PDB entry 7CLV | solution NMR | chains B and C of the 3 polymer chains in the assembly

[Chain B]
Name: TIM23 isoform 1
Organism: Saccharomyces cerevisiae
Reference sequence: A0A6A5Q5E3 (A0A6A5Q5E3_YEASX); residues 1-222 here = UniProt positions 1-222
Sequence (222 residues; numbered 1 to 222; the number before each row is that of its first residue):
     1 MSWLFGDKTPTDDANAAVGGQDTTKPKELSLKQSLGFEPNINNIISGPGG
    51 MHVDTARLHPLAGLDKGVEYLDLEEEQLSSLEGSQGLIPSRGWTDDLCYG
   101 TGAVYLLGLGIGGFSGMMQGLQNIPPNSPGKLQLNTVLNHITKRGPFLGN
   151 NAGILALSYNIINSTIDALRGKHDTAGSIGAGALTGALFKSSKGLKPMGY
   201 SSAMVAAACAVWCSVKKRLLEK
Reported in the primary citation:
  - self-association interface (contacts with another copy of this molecule); pairs are residue here / residue on that copy: Asp174-Arg91

[Chain C]
Name: COX4 isoform 1
Organism: Saccharomyces cerevisiae
Reference sequence: A0A6A5PV33 (A0A6A5PV33_YEASX); residues 1-25 here = UniProt positions 1-25
Sequence (25 residues; numbered 1 to 25; the number before each row is that of its first residue):
     1 MLSLRQSIRFFKPATRTLCSSRYLL

[How chain B and chain C interact]
Pairs across the interface (9):
  Asp72(B) - Arg9(C)
  Glu75(B) - Arg9(C)
  Glu76(B) - Arg9(C)
  Glu76(B) - Phe10(C)
  Glu76(B) - Lys12(C)
  Gln77(B) - Ala14(C)
  Glu82(B) - Ser3(C)
  Glu82(B) - Arg5(C)
  Ile88(B) - Ser3(C)
Other interface residues (no listed pair), chain B (10 interface residues in all): Leu64, Ser79, Ser80, Asp95
Other interface residues (no listed pair), chain C (13 interface residues in all): Met1, Leu2, Leu4, Ile8, Phe11, Thr15, Leu25
The authors on this interface:
  - interface residues, chain B: Glu76(B)
  - interface residues, chain C: Arg9(C)

[Summary]
The interface between chain B and chain C involves 10 residues on one side and 13 on the other. From the
paper: interface residues Glu76(B) and Arg9(C); a self-association interface involving Asp174(B).
Chain B is TIM23 isoform 1 and chain C is COX4 isoform 1, both from Saccharomyces cerevisiae; the structure,
Solution structure of mitochondrial Tim23 channel in complex with a signaling peptide, was determined by
solution NMR.
